PDB entry 9CJK | electron microscopy, 3.70 A resolution | chains A and B of the 8 polymer chains in the assembly

[Chain A (and B)]
Protein: Transmembrane emp24 domain-containing protein 9
From: Homo sapiens
Notes: chain B of this document is another copy of the same molecule, construct and numbering; everything in this record applies to it too
UniProtKB: Q9BVK6 (TMED9_HUMAN); residue numbers follow UniProt; this construct covers 1-235
Amino-acid sequence (235 residues; each row starts with the number of its first residue):
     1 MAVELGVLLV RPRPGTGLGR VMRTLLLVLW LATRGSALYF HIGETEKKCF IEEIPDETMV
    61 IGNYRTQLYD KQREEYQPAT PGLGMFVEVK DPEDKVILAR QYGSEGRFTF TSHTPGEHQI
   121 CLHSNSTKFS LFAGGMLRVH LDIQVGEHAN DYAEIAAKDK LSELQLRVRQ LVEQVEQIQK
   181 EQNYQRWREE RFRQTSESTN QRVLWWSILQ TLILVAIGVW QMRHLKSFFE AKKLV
Not modelled in the structure: 1-158 (chain B: 1-155)
What the authors report for this chain:
  - self-association interface (contacts with another copy of this molecule): Leu161, Leu164, Gln165, Leu171, Gln174, Glu176, Gln177, Ile178, Lys180, Glu181, Asn183, Gln185, Arg186, Glu190, Arg191, Arg193, Gln194, Thr195, Ser196, Glu197, Thr199, Asn200, Gln201, Arg202, Trp205, Gln210, Thr211, Leu214, Leu225
  - mutagenesis - R223E: decreased binding to COPB2
  - mutagenesis - R223E: unchanged binding to Sec23a
  - mutagenesis - E52R, E52R/E53R: decreased binding to MBP-OR
  - mutagenesis - E53R: unchanged binding to MBP-OR

[Interface between chain A and chain B]
Residue-residue contacts (41; chain A residue first):
  Leu161(A) with Lys160(B); Leu161(B), hydrophobic
  Leu164(A) with Leu164(B), hydrophobic
  Gln165(A) with Lys160(B); Leu164(B)
  Val172(A) with Arg167(B); Leu171(B), hydrophobic
  Val175(A) with Gln174(B)
  Gln179(A) with Gln174(B); Ile178(B)
  Gln182(A) with Ile178(B); Glu181(B); Gln182(B); Gln185(B), hydrogen bond
  Arg186(A) with Glu181(B), salt bridge; Gln185(B)
  Glu190(A) with Arg188(B), salt bridge
  Arg193(A) with Arg188(B); Phe192(B)
  Ser196(A) with Phe192(B)
  Glu197(A) with Phe192(B); Thr195(B); Thr199(B), hydrogen bond
  Asn200(A) with Thr199(B)
  Val203(A) with Val203(B), hydrophobic
  Leu204(A) with Arg202(B); Val203(B), hydrophobic; Trp206(B), hydrophobic
  Ser207(A) with Trp206(B), hydrogen bond
  Ile208(A) with Trp206(B)
  Thr211(A) with Trp206(B); Gln210(B)
  Leu214(A) with Leu214(B), hydrophobic
  Gly218(A) with Gln221(B)
  Met222(A) with Trp220(B), hydrophobic; His224(B)
  Lys226(A) with Phe228(B)
  Phe229(A) with Phe229(B), hydrophobic; Lys232(B)
  Glu230(A) with Lys232(B), salt bridge
  Lys233(A) with Lys232(B)
Also at the interface, not in a pair above, chain A (32 interface residues in all): Val168, Leu171, Ile178, Gln210, Val215, Val219, Leu225
Also at the interface, not in a pair above, chain B (30 interface residues in all): Val175, Glu189, Ser196, Ile213, Leu225

[In short]
The interface between chain A and chain B involves 32 residues on one side and 30 on the other, with 3
hydrogen bonds and 3 salt bridges. Among the polar pairs are Arg186(A)-Glu181(B), Glu190(A)-Arg188(B) and
Glu230(A)-Lys232(B). From the paper: E52R and E52R/E53R of chain A reduce binding to MBP-OR; a
self-association interface involving Leu161(A), Leu164(A) and Gln165(A) among others; 4 substitutions were
tested in all.
Both chains are Transmembrane emp24 domain-containing protein 9 (Homo sapiens). Entry 9CJK (Human TMED9
octamer structure) was determined by electron microscopy together with 9CJL from the same study.
